Entry 5CJQ (X-ray diffraction, 3.60 A resolution); this record covers chains L and H of the 4 polymer chains in the assembly.

Chain L:
Protein: CR9114 light chain
Organism: Homo sapiens
Sequence (215 residues; row label = number of the first residue in the row; note: 1 number in that range is skipped by the numbering (no residue carries it; nothing is unmodelled there); a row labelled like 27A-27B holds insertion residues (27A, then the next letters in order)):
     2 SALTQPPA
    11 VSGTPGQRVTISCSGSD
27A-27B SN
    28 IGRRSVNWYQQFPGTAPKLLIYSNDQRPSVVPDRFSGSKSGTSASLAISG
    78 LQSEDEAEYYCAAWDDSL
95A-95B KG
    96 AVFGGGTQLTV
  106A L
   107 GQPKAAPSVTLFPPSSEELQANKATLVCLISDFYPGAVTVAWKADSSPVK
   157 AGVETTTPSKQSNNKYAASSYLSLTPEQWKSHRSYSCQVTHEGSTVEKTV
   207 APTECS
Not modelled in the structure: 209-212
Cystine bridges: Cys-23/Cys-88, Cys-134/Cys-193

Chain H:
Protein: CR9114 heavy chain
Organism: Homo sapiens
Sequence (230 residues; row label = number of the first residue in the row; a row labelled like 82A-82C holds insertion residues (82A, then the next letters in order)):
     1 QVQLVQSGAEVKKPGSSVKVSCKSSGGTSNNYAISWVRQAPGQGLDWMGG
    51 IS
   52A P
    53 IFGSTAYAQKFQGRVTISADIFSNTAYMEL
82A-82C NSL
    83 TSEDTAVYFCARHGNYYY
100A-100D YSGM
   101 DVWGQGTTVTVSSASTKGPSVFPLAPSSKSTSGGTAALGCLVKDYFPEPV
   151 TVSWNSGALTSGVHTFPAVLQSSGLYSLSSVVTVPSSSLGTQTYICNVNH
   201 KPSNTKVDKRVEPKSCHHHHHH
Not modelled in the structure: 130-133, 214-222
Cystine bridges: Cys-22/Cys-92, Cys-140/Cys-196

How chain L and chain H interact:
Residue-residue contacts - 57 pairs, chain L then chain H:
  Arg-31(L) / Tyr-100A(H)
  Asn-34(L) / Tyr-100A(H)  hydrogen bond (side chain-backbone)
  Asn-34(L) / Ser-100B(H)
  Asn-34(L) / Gly-100C(H)
  Tyr-36(L) / Gly-100C(H)
  Tyr-36(L) / Met-100D(H)  hydrogen bond (side chain-backbone)
  Tyr-36(L) / Trp-103(H)  hydrophobic
  Gln-38(L) / Gln-39(H)
  Ala-43(L) / Phe-91(H)  hydrophobic
  Ala-43(L) / Trp-103(H)  hydrophobic
  Ala-43(L) / Gly-104(H)
  Pro-44(L) / Trp-103(H)  hydrogen bond (backbone-side chain)
  Leu-46(L) / Met-100D(H)
  Tyr-87(L) / Gln-39(H)  hydrogen bond
  Tyr-87(L) / Gln-43(H)  hydrogen bond (side chain-backbone)
  Tyr-87(L) / Gly-44(H)
  Tyr-87(L) / Leu-45(H)  hydrophobic
  Trp-91(L) / Tyr-100(H)  hydrophobic
  Trp-91(L) / Tyr-100A(H)  hydrophobic
  Ser-94(L) / Gln-61(H)
  Leu-95(L) / Gln-61(H)
  Gly-95B(L) / Trp-47(H)
  Ala-96(L) / Trp-47(H)
  Phe-98(L) / Val-37(H)  hydrophobic
  Phe-98(L) / Leu-45(H)
  Phe-98(L) / Trp-47(H)
  Phe-98(L) / Met-100D(H)  hydrophobic
  Leu-117(L) / Ser-128(H)  hydrogen bond (backbone-side chain)
  Phe-118(L) / Leu-124(H)  hydrophobic
  Phe-118(L) / Ala-125(H)
  Phe-118(L) / Ala-137(H)
  Phe-118(L) / Val-181(H)  hydrophobic
  Pro-119(L) / Leu-124(H)
  Ser-121(L) / Phe-122(H)
  Ser-121(L) / Pro-123(H)  hydrogen bond (side chain-backbone)
  Lys-129(L) / Phe-122(H)
  Lys-129(L) / Lys-143(H)
  Val-133(L) / Leu-141(H)  hydrophobic
  Val-133(L) / Ser-179(H)
  Leu-135(L) / Phe-166(H)  hydrophobic
  Leu-135(L) / Val-181(H)  hydrophobic
  Ile-136(L) / Phe-166(H)
  Glu-160(L) / Val-169(H)
  Glu-160(L) / Leu-170(H)
  Glu-160(L) / Gln-171(H)
  Glu-160(L) / Ser-172(H)
  Thr-162(L) / Ala-168(H)
  Ser-165(L) / Pro-167(H)
  Gln-167(L) / His-164(H)
  Ala-174(L) / Phe-166(H)
  Ser-175(L) / Phe-166(H)
  Ser-175(L) / Pro-167(H)
  Tyr-177(L) / Pro-167(H)  hydrogen bond (side chain-backbone)
  Tyr-177(L) / Val-169(H)  hydrophobic
  Tyr-177(L) / Ser-177(H)
  Tyr-177(L) / Leu-178(H)
  Tyr-177(L) / Ser-179(H)
Other interface residues (no listed pair), chain L (39 interface residues in all): Thr-42, Lys-45, Lys-95A, Gly-100, Thr-116, Glu-123, Glu-124, Thr-131, Ser-137, Ala-173
Other interface residues (no listed pair), chain H (42 interface residues in all): Asp-46, Tyr-59, Ser-127, Leu-138, Gly-139, Val-163, Lys-209

Overview:
39 residues of chain L face 42 of chain H across their interface, with 8 hydrogen bonds. Polar pairs include
Asn-34(L)/Tyr-100A(H), Tyr-36(L)/Met-100D(H) and Pro-44(L)/Trp-103(H).
Here chain L is CR9114 light chain and chain H is CR9114 heavy chain, both from Homo sapiens. Entry 5CJQ
(Crystal structure of a trimeric influenza hemagglutinin stem in complex with an broadly neutralizing antibody
CR9114) was determined by X-ray diffraction, deposited together with 5CJS.
